Entry 8WZB (electron microscopy, 3.28 A resolution); this record covers chains G and H of the 11 polymer chains in the assembly.

[Chain G]
Name: Radial spoke head protein 4 homolog A
From: Mus musculus
UniProtKB: Q8BYM7 (RSH4A_MOUSE); residues 1-716 here = UniProt positions 1-716
Chain sequence (716 residues; each row starts with the number of its first residue):
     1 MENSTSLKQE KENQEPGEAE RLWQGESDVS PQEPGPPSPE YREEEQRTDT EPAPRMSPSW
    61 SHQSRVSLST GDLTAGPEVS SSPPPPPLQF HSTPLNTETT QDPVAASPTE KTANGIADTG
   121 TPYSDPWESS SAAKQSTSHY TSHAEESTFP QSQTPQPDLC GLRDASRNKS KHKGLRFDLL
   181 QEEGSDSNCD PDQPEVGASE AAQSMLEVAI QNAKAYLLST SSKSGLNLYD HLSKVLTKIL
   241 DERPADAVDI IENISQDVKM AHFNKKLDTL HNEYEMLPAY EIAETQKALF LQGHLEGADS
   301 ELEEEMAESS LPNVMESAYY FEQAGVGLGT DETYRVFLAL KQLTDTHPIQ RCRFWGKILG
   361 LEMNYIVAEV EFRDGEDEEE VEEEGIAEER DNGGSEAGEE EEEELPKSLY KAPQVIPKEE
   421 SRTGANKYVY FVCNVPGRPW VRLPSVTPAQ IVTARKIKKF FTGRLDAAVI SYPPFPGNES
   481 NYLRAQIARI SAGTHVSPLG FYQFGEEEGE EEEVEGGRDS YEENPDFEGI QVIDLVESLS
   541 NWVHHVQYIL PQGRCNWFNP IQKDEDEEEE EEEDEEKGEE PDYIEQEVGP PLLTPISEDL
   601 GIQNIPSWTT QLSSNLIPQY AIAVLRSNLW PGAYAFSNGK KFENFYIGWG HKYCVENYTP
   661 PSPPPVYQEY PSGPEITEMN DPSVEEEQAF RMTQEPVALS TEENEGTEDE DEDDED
Disordered / not traced: 1-205, 262-272, 292-309, 378-412, 505-518, 562-584, 694-716

[Chain H]
Name: Radial spoke head protein 9 homolog
From: Mus musculus
UniProtKB: Q9D9V4 (RSPH9_MOUSE); residue numbers follow UniProt; this construct covers 1-276
Chain sequence (276 residues; numbered 1 to 276; the number before each row is that of its first residue):
     1 MDADSLLLSL ELASGSGQGL SPDRRASLLT SLMLVKRDYR FARVLFWGRI LGLVADYYIA
    61 QGLSEDQLAP RKTLYSLNCT EWSLLPPATE EMAMQISVVS GRFMGDPSHE YEHTELQKVN
   121 EGEKVFDEEV VVQIKEETRL VSIIDQIDKA VAIIPRGALF KTPFGVTHVN RTFEGLPLSE
   181 VRKLSSYFHF REAIDLKNKT LLEKSDLEPS LDFLDSLEYD IPRGSWSIQM ERGNALVVLR
   241 SLLWPGLTFY HAPRTKNYGY IYVGTGEKNM DLPFML
Disordered / not traced: 114-132, 194-211

[How chain G and chain H interact]
Contacting residue pairs - 77 pairs, chain G then chain H:
  R243(G) - R171(H)
  D246(G) - R171(H)  salt bridge
  A247(G) - R171(H)
  I250(G) - R171(H)
  E252(G) - F160(H)
  N253(G) - T172(H)
  E275(G) - L178(H)
  E275(G) - N234(H)
  M276(G) - N234(H)  hydrogen bond (backbone-side chain)
  A279(G) - G233(H)
  A279(G) - N234(H)
  I282(G) - R232(H)
  I282(G) - G233(H)
  E322(G) - L12(H)
  E322(G) - S21(H)
  E322(G) - P22(H)
  Q323(G) - S21(H)  hydrogen bond (backbone-side chain)
  G325(G) - L12(H)
  G325(G) - Q18(H)
  G325(G) - G19(H)
  G325(G) - L20(H)  hydrogen bond (backbone-backbone)
  V326(G) - L12(H)
  V326(G) - G17(H)
  V326(G) - Q18(H)
  G327(G) - L12(H)
  G327(G) - G17(H)  hydrogen bond (backbone-backbone)
  L328(G) - L12(H)
  L328(G) - A13(H)
  G329(G) - L12(H)
  R335(G) - R232(H)
  K357(G) - G15(H)  hydrogen bond (side chain-backbone)
  L359(G) - G15(H)
  L359(G) - R240(H)
  G360(G) - S227(H)  hydrogen bond (backbone-side chain)
  G360(G) - Q229(H)  hydrogen bond (backbone-side chain)
  L361(G) - S227(H)  hydrogen bond (backbone-side chain)
  L361(G) - I228(H)  hydrogen bond (backbone-backbone)
  L361(G) - Q229(H)
  L361(G) - L242(H)  hydrophobic
  E362(G) - I228(H)
  E362(G) - Q229(H)
  N364(G) - Q229(H)  hydrogen bond
  K458(G) - F274(H)
  K458(G) - M275(H)
  K459(G) - F274(H)
  K459(G) - M275(H)
  K459(G) - L276(H)  hydrogen bond (side chain-backbone)
  F460(G) - L242(H)  hydrophobic
  F460(G) - M275(H)  hydrogen bond (backbone-backbone)
  F460(G) - L276(H)  hydrophobic
  Y472(G) - F274(H)
  I605(G) - R102(H)
  P606(G) - L53(H)
  T609(G) - L53(H)
  Q611(G) - D56(H)
  S614(G) - D23(H)  hydrogen bond (backbone-side chain)
  R626(G) - L51(H)
  R626(G) - G52(H)  hydrogen bond (side chain-backbone)
  R626(G) - R102(H)
  N628(G) - L53(H)
  N628(G) - R102(H)  hydrogen bond
  G632(G) - Q18(H)
  Y634(G) - Q18(H)  hydrogen bond
  I647(G) - G15(H)
  I647(G) - S16(H)
  I647(G) - G17(H)
  I647(G) - Q18(H)
  W649(G) - R240(H)
  W649(G) - L242(H)  hydrophobic
  H651(G) - M275(H)
  Y653(G) - R102(H)
  Y653(G) - E267(H)  hydrogen bond
  E656(G) - S100(H)  hydrogen bond
  N657(G) - D271(H)
  Y658(G) - D271(H)  hydrogen bond (backbone-side chain)
  Y658(G) - F274(H)  hydrophobic
  P660(G) - F274(H)  hydrophobic
Interface residues without a listed pair, chain G (51 interface residues in all): D249, P278, M363, L612, N615, V655
Interface residues without a listed pair, chain H (39 interface residues in all): R24, G101, P245, T265, L272

[In short]
Chain G and chain H form an interface of 51 and 39 residues respectively, with 19 hydrogen bonds and 1 salt
bridge. Among the polar pairs are D246(G)-R171(H), M276(G)-N234(H) and Q323(G)-S21(H).
Here chain G is Radial spoke head protein 4 homolog A and chain H is Radial spoke head protein 9 homolog, both
from Mus musculus. Entry 8WZB (RS head-neck monomer) was determined by electron microscopy, deposited together
with 8X2U.
